6KUU - chains A and B of the 5 polymer chains in the assembly; structure by electron microscopy, 4.00 A resolution.

# Chain A
Protein: Polymerase 3
From: Influenza D virus (D/swine/Oklahoma/1334/2011)
UniProt: K9LHJ4 (K9LHJ4_9ORTO); residue numbers follow UniProt; this construct covers 1-710
Amino-acid sequence (710 residues; each row starts with the number of its first residue):
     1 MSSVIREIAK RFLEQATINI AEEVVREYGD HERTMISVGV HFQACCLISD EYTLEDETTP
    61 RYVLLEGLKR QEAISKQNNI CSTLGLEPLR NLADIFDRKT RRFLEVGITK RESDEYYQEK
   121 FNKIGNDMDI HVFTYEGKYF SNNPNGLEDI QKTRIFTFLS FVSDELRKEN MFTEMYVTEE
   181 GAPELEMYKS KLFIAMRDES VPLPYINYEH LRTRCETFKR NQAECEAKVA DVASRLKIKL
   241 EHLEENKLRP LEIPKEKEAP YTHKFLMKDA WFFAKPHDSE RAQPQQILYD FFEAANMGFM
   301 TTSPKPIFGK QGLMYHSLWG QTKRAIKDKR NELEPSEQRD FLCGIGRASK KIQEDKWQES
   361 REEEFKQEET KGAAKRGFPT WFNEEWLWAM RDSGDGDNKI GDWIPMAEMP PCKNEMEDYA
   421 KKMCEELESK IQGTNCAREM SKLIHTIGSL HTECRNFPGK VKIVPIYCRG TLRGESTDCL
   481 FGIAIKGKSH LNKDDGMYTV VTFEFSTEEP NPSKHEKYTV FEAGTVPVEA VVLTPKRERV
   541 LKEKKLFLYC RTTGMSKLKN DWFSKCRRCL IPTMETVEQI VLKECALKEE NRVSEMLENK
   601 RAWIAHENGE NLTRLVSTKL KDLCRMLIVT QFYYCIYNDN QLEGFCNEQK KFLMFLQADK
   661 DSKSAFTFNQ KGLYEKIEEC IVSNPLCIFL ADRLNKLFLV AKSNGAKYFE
Disordered / not traced: 1-183, 394-398, 531-541

# Chain B
Protein: RNA-directed RNA polymerase catalytic subunit
From: Influenza D virus (D/swine/Oklahoma/1334/2011)
Notes: EC 2.7.7.48
UniProt: K9LH03 (K9LH03_9ORTO); residues 1-753 here = UniProt positions 1-753
Amino-acid sequence (753 residues; row label = number of the first residue in the row):
     1 MEINPYLLML NNDITSMISL TYPYTGAPPM SHGTSTKYSM ETVSRTYSYS RTKKEVPSGI
    61 FPIERRKFCN TIEDKENLEK PNGNVDINFM LSLAEMLEEK MGKGFFKFCA NEAEAEILKM
   121 HFSKLTEGRQ TYDWTSERNM PAATALQLTV DAIQETQGTF KGTTMVEYCN KILEMMDWPE
   181 VKFKKVRMIV QRHWDPKTKK EIKMKSPTLM ITKIGREEFI KRICTINTMA KDGERGKYKR
   241 RAIATPGMGI RPFSKIVETL AQKICERLAE SGLPVGGNEK KAKLKTTVSS TNSKLQEGQF
   301 MVNITGDNSK WNECQQPEAY LAMLAYITKD SSNLMKDLCS VAPTLFCNKY VKMGQGFRAK
   361 NKRKTKEIVI PAKKMKERKE LMNAEWRDLF ETIEPYMDGE CCFLGGGMLM GMFNMLSTVF
   421 GVMTLNYREE ALARRNCYWT GLQSSDDFVL FCISRTWPEM EMTILKFIAV CKLMGINMSL
   481 EKSYGCLPEL FEFTSMFFSG DFVSNIALEL PAFTTAGMNE GTDFTAAMSV IRTNMINNGL
   541 SPGTALMALR ICLQEFRATY RVHPYDSGVK NHRMKIIRKF IETIENKDGL LISDGGKLMN
   601 NISSLHIPEE ILKEDLMDPS YRNRVFNPRN PFTQFEKTVD IFKASGPIRV EENEAVVSTH
   661 SFRTRSNRTL LNTDMRAMAL EEKRYQVVCN MYRSVFESAD VNTPIGSMSM GEAIEAKILD
   721 RARTQFENGI IGGEEYSEIK RLIEDAKRQR LSV
Disordered / not traced: 187-207, 276-278, 431-434, 636-654, 753

# Chain A / chain B interface
Pairs across the interface - 275 pairs, chain A then chain B:
  E184(A) with L118(B); L334(B)
  L185(A) with S332(B); L334(B)
  E186(A) with L334(B)
  M187(A) with N170(B); L334(B); D337(B); L338(B), hydrophobic
  Y188(A) with N170(B), hydrogen bond (backbone-side chain); L173(B); E174(B); D177(B), hydrogen bond
  K189(A) with D337(B), salt bridge
  S190(A) with L173(B); D177(B)
  K191(A) with D177(B), hydrogen bond (backbone-side chain)
  L192(A) with M176(B); D177(B); R216(B); I220(B), hydrophobic
  F193(A) with S340(B); V341(B), hydrophobic; T344(B)
  A195(A) with I60(B)
  M196(A) with I60(B), hydrophobic; L345(B), hydrophobic; N348(B)
  R197(A) with D337(B), salt bridge; S340(B), hydrogen bond; T344(B)
  E199(A) with P57(B); S58(B), hydrogen bond; G59(B); I60(B); R65(B), salt bridge; K67(B), hydrogen bond (backbone-side chain)
  S200(A) with R65(B), hydrogen bond; C347(B)
  V201(A) with K67(B), hydrogen bond (backbone-side chain)
  L203(A) with K54(B); T71(B)
  P204(A) with N70(B)
  Y205(A) with I87(B)
  Y208(A) with L321(B), hydrophobic; K336(B); S340(B)
  L211(A) with L321(B), hydrophobic
  R212(A) with K336(B)
  C215(A) with Y326(B)
  E216(A) with K329(B); K336(B), salt bridge
  F218(A) with N88(B); L91(B); S92(B); E95(B)
  K219(A) with E95(B)
  R220(A) with S92(B); E95(B), hydrogen bond (backbone-side chain); M96(B)
  E224(A) with F89(B); S92(B), hydrogen bond; L93(B); M96(B); Y427(B)
  C225(A) with Y427(B); E429(B), hydrogen bond (side chain-backbone)
  A227(A) with L473(B)
  K228(A) with Y427(B); K466(B); L473(B)
  D231(A) with L78(B); A469(B); L473(B)
  V232(A) with A469(B), hydrophobic
  S234(A) with L78(B)
  R235(A) with L78(B); I468(B); A469(B); K472(B)
  L236(A) with E79(B)
  K237(A) with E79(B); L465(B); I468(B); L480(B)
  I238(A) with E461(B)
  K239(A) with W457(B); M460(B); E461(B); I464(B)
  E241(A) with W457(B)
  S279(A) with K570(B)
  S349(A) with T365(B); E367(B), hydrogen bond
  K350(A) with T365(B), hydrogen bond (backbone-backbone); K366(B); E367(B), hydrogen bond (backbone-backbone)
  K351(A) with R358(B); E367(B)
  I352(A) with E367(B), hydrogen bond (backbone-backbone); I368(B); V369(B), hydrogen bond (backbone-backbone)
  E354(A) with V369(B); K374(B); R378(B), salt bridge
  W357(A) with I368(B)
  F365(A) with N361(B)
  K366(A) with K360(B); N361(B); I368(B); L381(B)
  Q367(A) with A359(B); K360(B), hydrogen bond (backbone-backbone)
  E368(A) with F357(B); R358(B); L381(B); N383(B), hydrogen bond (backbone-side chain); W386(B)
  E369(A) with N383(B)
  N383(A) with M1(B), hydrogen bond (side chain-backbone); E2(B), hydrogen bond; I3(B)
  W386(A) with I3(B)
  L387(A) with M1(B); I3(B), hydrophobic
  M390(A) with I3(B), hydrophobic
  P405(A) with Q554(B)
  M406(A) with M547(B), hydrophobic; R550(B); I551(B), hydrophobic; Q554(B)
  A407(A) with R550(B); L553(B), hydrophobic; Q554(B), hydrogen bond (backbone-side chain)
  E408(A) with R550(B); L553(B); R557(B), salt bridge; K597(B); L598(B), hydrogen bond (side chain-backbone)
  M409(A) with R550(B), hydrogen bond
  P410(A) with L546(B), hydrophobic; N600(B)
  P411(A) with L598(B); N601(B), hydrogen bond (backbone-side chain)
  C412(A) with N601(B)
  K413(A) with N601(B); S603(B), hydrogen bond
  E415(A) with S603(B), hydrogen bond
  E417(A) with N601(B), hydrogen bond; I602(B)
  A420(A) with G543(B); L546(B), hydrophobic; I602(B), hydrophobic
  K421(A) with L546(B)
  C424(A) with G543(B); L546(B), hydrophobic; M547(B), hydrophobic
  E428(A) with R550(B), salt bridge
  D494(A) with M30(B)
  D495(A) with H32(B), salt bridge
  M497(A) with H32(B)
  W562(A) with T25(B); G26(B); P28(B); R235(B); P511(B), hydrophobic
  K565(A) with T514(B), hydrogen bond; E555(B), salt bridge
  R567(A) with I551(B); E555(B)
  R568(A) with L510(B); P511(B)
  I571(A) with T544(B)
  M574(A) with G543(B); T544(B); M547(B), hydrophobic
  E575(A) with T544(B), hydrogen bond (backbone-side chain)
  T576(A) with M17(B); S19(B), hydrogen bond
  E578(A) with S541(B), hydrogen bond; P542(B); G543(B), hydrogen bond (side chain-backbone); T544(B)
  Q579(A) with T15(B); S16(B); N505(B)
  I580(A) with M17(B), hydrophobic
  L582(A) with S541(B)
  K583(A) with T15(B), hydrogen bond; S16(B), hydrogen bond
  L587(A) with F502(B), hydrophobic
  W603(A) with L7(B); N11(B)
  I604(A) with L7(B)
  A605(A) with E2(B); I3(B), hydrophobic; L7(B)
  H606(A) with E2(B), hydrogen bond (backbone-backbone); N4(B), hydrogen bond; L7(B)
  E607(A) with E2(B)
  N608(A) with E2(B)
  L615(A) with L7(B), hydrophobic; L10(B), hydrophobic
  L623(A) with L8(B), hydrophobic
  M626(A) with P5(B), hydrophobic
  L627(A) with L20(B), hydrophobic
  T630(A) with L20(B)
  Q631(A) with L20(B); T25(B)
  Y634(A) with L20(B); T25(B)
  C635(A) with T25(B)
  N638(A) with P23(B); G26(B); A27(B)
  N640(A) with P29(B); Y238(B); R240(B)
  Q641(A) with Y238(B)
  E643(A) with P23(B); R235(B); G236(B)
  C646(A) with T21(B); P23(B)
  N647(A) with G236(B), hydrogen bond (side chain-backbone)
  Q649(A) with Y6(B), hydrogen bond; T21(B)
  K650(A) with T21(B); Y22(B)
  K651(A) with E481(B); K482(B)
  L653(A) with M9(B), hydrophobic; T21(B)
  M654(A) with I14(B), hydrophobic; Y484(B); L490(B); F497(B), hydrophobic
  F655(A) with Y484(B), hydrophobic
  Q657(A) with N12(B); D13(B); I14(B)
  A658(A) with C486(B), hydrophobic; L490(B), hydrophobic
  K660(A) with M9(B); L10(B); N12(B)
  K663(A) with L487(B); P488(B); L490(B)
  S664(A) with L487(B)
  A665(A) with G485(B); C486(B), hydrophobic
  F666(A) with V302(B), hydrophobic; Y484(B); G485(B), hydrogen bond (backbone-backbone)
  T667(A) with S483(B)
  F668(A) with I304(B), hydrophobic; L480(B); S483(B)
  N669(A) with L480(B); E481(B)
  G672(A) with E481(B)
  L673(A) with E481(B)
  E679(A) with K239(B)
  F689(A) with I3(B)
  L690(A) with P5(B), hydrophobic; Y6(B), hydrophobic
  R693(A) with E2(B), salt bridge; I3(B), hydrogen bond (side chain-backbone); N4(B), hydrogen bond (backbone-side chain)
  L697(A) with N4(B); Y6(B), hydrophobic; L7(B), hydrophobic
  V700(A) with L10(B), hydrophobic
Other interface residues (no listed pair), chain A (149 interface residues in all): P202, E280, Q353, E364, T370, M416, T452, R455, L558, L570, P572, A602, V616, L642, F645, L656, K696
Other interface residues (no listed pair), chain B (160 interface residues in all): I18, Y24, S31, V56, C69, E114, K237, E318, A322, A325, N333, K362, M382, F491, F513, A548, R561, G568, M599, S604, R665

# In short
149 residues of chain A and 160 residues of chain B are in contact, with 41 hydrogen bonds and 10 salt
bridges. Polar contacts include K189(A)-D337(B), R197(A)-D337(B) and E199(A)-R65(B).
Here chain A is Polymerase 3 and chain B is RNA-directed RNA polymerase catalytic subunit, both from Influenza
D virus (D/swine/Oklahoma/1334/2011). Entry 6KUU (Structure of influenza D virus polymerase bound to vRNA
promoter in Mode B conformation (Class B3)) was determined by electron microscopy.
